Entry 4DXJ (X-ray diffraction, 2.35 A resolution); this record covers chains A and B.

== Chain A (and B) ==
Name: Farnesyl pyrophosphate synthase
Source organism: Trypanosoma cruzi
Notes: EC 2.5.1.10; chain B of this document is another copy of the same molecule, construct and numbering; everything in this record applies to it too
UniProt: Q95WL3 (Q95WL3_TRYCR); numbering as in UniProt (aligned over 1-362)
Sequence (362 residues; row label = number of the first residue in the row):
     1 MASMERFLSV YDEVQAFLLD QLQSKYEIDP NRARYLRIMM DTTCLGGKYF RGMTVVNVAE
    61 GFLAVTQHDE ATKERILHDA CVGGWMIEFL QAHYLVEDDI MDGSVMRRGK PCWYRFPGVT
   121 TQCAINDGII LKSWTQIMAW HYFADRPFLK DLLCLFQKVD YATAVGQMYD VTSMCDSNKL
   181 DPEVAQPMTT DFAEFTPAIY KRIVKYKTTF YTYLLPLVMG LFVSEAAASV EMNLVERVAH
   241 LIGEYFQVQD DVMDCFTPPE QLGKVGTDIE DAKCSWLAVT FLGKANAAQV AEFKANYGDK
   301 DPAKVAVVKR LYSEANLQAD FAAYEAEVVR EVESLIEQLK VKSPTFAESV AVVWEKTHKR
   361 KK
Bound ions: Mg2+ site 1: Asp98, Asp102 (together with 0M9); Mg2+ site 2: Asp250 (together with 0M9)
Small-molecule neighbours:
  - 0M9: Tyr94, Leu95, Asp98, Asp99, Asp102, Arg107, Thr163, Gln167, Asp170, Lys207, Tyr211, Gln247, Asp250, Asp254, Lys264, Asp268
  - 3-methylbut-3-enyl trihydrogen diphosphate (IPE): Gly47, Lys48, Arg51, Gln91, Leu95, Arg107, Arg108, Thr208, Tyr211, Thr212, Phe246, Gln247, Asp250, Lys264, Arg360, Lys362
Reported in the primary citation:
  - specificity-determining residues: His93, Tyr94, Ile129 (proposed by the authors, not directly observed)

== Chain A / chain B interface ==
Contacting residue pairs (124; chain A residue first):
  Leu22(A) - Tyr161(B)
  Leu22(A) - Val165(B)  hydrophobic
  Lys25(A) - Tyr206(B)  hydrogen bond (backbone-side chain)
  Tyr26(A) - Tyr161(B)
  Tyr26(A) - Tyr169(B)  hydrogen bond (backbone-side chain)
  Tyr26(A) - Tyr206(B)
  Glu27(A) - Tyr169(B)
  Glu27(A) - Arg202(B)  hydrogen bond (backbone-side chain)
  Glu27(A) - Lys205(B)  salt bridge
  Glu27(A) - Tyr206(B)  hydrogen bond
  Ile28(A) - Tyr169(B)  hydrogen bond (backbone-side chain)
  Ile28(A) - Arg202(B)
  Asp29(A) - Ser177(B)
  Asp29(A) - Arg202(B)  salt bridge
  Asn31(A) - Ser177(B)  hydrogen bond (side chain-backbone)
  Asn31(A) - Asn178(B)
  Arg32(A) - Met168(B)
  Arg32(A) - Tyr169(B)
  Arg32(A) - Thr172(B)  hydrogen bond (side chain-backbone)
  Arg32(A) - Ser177(B)  hydrogen bond
  Arg32(A) - Leu180(B)
  Arg32(A) - Arg202(B)
  Arg34(A) - Leu180(B)
  Arg34(A) - Asp181(B)  salt bridge
  Tyr35(A) - Met168(B)  hydrophobic
  Tyr35(A) - Pro182(B)  hydrophobic
  Leu36(A) - Met168(B)  hydrophobic
  His93(A) - Ile129(B)
  Glu97(A) - Ile125(B)
  Glu97(A) - Ile129(B)
  Ile100(A) - Ile125(B)  hydrophobic
  Met101(A) - Gln122(B)
  Trp113(A) - Pro182(B)  hydrophobic
  Phe116(A) - Pro182(B)
  Phe116(A) - Glu183(B)
  Pro117(A) - Pro182(B)
  Pro117(A) - Glu183(B)
  Pro117(A) - Ala185(B)
  Gly118(A) - Asp181(B)
  Gly118(A) - Pro182(B)  hydrogen bond (backbone-backbone)
  Gly118(A) - Val184(B)
  Gly118(A) - Gln186(B)
  Val119(A) - Pro182(B)  hydrophobic
  Gln122(A) - Met101(B)
  Cys123(A) - Val171(B)  hydrophobic
  Ile125(A) - Glu97(B)
  Ile125(A) - Ile100(B)  hydrophobic
  Asn126(A) - Met101(B)
  Asn126(A) - Ala164(B)  hydrogen bond (side chain-backbone)
  Asn126(A) - Gln167(B)
  Asn126(A) - Met168(B)
  Ile129(A) - Glu97(B)
  Ile129(A) - Lys132(B)
  Ile130(A) - Ala164(B)  hydrophobic
  Lys132(A) - Ile129(B)
  Ser133(A) - Gln157(B)
  Ser133(A) - Asp160(B)  hydrogen bond
  Ser133(A) - Tyr161(B)
  Trp134(A) - Tyr161(B)  hydrogen bond
  Gln136(A) - Gln157(B)
  Ile137(A) - Gln157(B)
  Ile137(A) - Tyr161(B)  hydrophobic
  Trp140(A) - Lys150(B)
  Trp140(A) - Leu153(B)  hydrophobic
  Trp140(A) - Cys154(B)
  Lys150(A) - Trp140(B)
  Lys150(A) - Lys150(B)
  Leu153(A) - Trp140(B)  hydrophobic
  Cys154(A) - Trp140(B)  hydrophobic
  Gln157(A) - Gln136(B)
  Gln157(A) - Ile137(B)
  Gln157(A) - Trp140(B)
  Asp160(A) - Ser133(B)  hydrogen bond
  Tyr161(A) - Leu22(B)
  Tyr161(A) - Tyr26(B)
  Tyr161(A) - Ser133(B)
  Tyr161(A) - Trp134(B)  hydrogen bond
  Tyr161(A) - Ile137(B)  hydrophobic
  Ala162(A) - Tyr26(B)  hydrophobic
  Ala164(A) - Asn126(B)  hydrogen bond (backbone-side chain)
  Ala164(A) - Ile130(B)  hydrophobic
  Val165(A) - Leu22(B)  hydrophobic
  Gln167(A) - Asn126(B)
  Met168(A) - Arg32(B)
  Met168(A) - Leu36(B)  hydrophobic
  Met168(A) - Asn126(B)
  Tyr169(A) - Tyr26(B)  hydrogen bond (side chain-backbone)
  Tyr169(A) - Glu27(B)
  Tyr169(A) - Ile28(B)  hydrogen bond (side chain-backbone)
  Tyr169(A) - Arg32(B)
  Val171(A) - Gln122(B)
  Val171(A) - Cys123(B)  hydrophobic
  Thr172(A) - Arg32(B)  hydrogen bond
  Thr172(A) - Cys123(B)
  Ser177(A) - Asp29(B)
  Ser177(A) - Asn31(B)  hydrogen bond (backbone-side chain)
  Ser177(A) - Arg32(B)  hydrogen bond
  Asn178(A) - Asn31(B)
  Leu180(A) - Arg32(B)
  Leu180(A) - Tyr35(B)  hydrophobic
  Asp181(A) - Arg34(B)  salt bridge
  Asp181(A) - Gly118(B)
  Pro182(A) - Tyr35(B)  hydrophobic
  Pro182(A) - Ile38(B)  hydrophobic
  Pro182(A) - Trp113(B)  hydrophobic
  Pro182(A) - Phe116(B)
  Pro182(A) - Pro117(B)
  Pro182(A) - Gly118(B)  hydrogen bond (backbone-backbone)
  Pro182(A) - Val119(B)  hydrophobic
  Glu183(A) - Arg34(B)  salt bridge
  Glu183(A) - Ile38(B)
  Glu183(A) - Pro117(B)
  Val184(A) - Gly118(B)
  Ala185(A) - Pro117(B)
  Ala185(A) - Gly118(B)
  Gln186(A) - Gly118(B)
  Arg202(A) - Glu27(B)  hydrogen bond (side chain-backbone)
  Arg202(A) - Ile28(B)
  Arg202(A) - Asp29(B)  salt bridge
  Arg202(A) - Arg32(B)
  Lys205(A) - Glu27(B)  salt bridge
  Tyr206(A) - Lys25(B)  hydrogen bond (side chain-backbone)
  Tyr206(A) - Tyr26(B)  hydrogen bond (side chain-backbone)
  Tyr206(A) - Glu27(B)  hydrogen bond
Other interface residues (no listed pair), chain A (63 interface residues in all): Gln21, Ile38, Leu149, Lys158, Glu194
Other interface residues (no listed pair), chain B (64 interface residues in all): Gln21, His93, Tyr94, Lys158, Ala162, Ser173, Glu194

== Overview ==
63 residues of chain A and 64 residues of chain B are in contact, with 25 hydrogen bonds and 7 salt bridges.
Among the polar pairs are Glu27(A)-Lys205(B), Asp29(A)-Arg202(B) and Arg34(A)-Asp181(B). Bound to chain A: 0M9
and 3-methylbut-3-enyl trihydrogen diphosphate. Asp98(A) and Asp102(A) form the Mg2+ site 1. The paper reports
specificity determinants His93(A), Tyr94(A) and Ile129(A).
Both chains are Farnesyl pyrophosphate synthase (Trypanosoma cruzi). Entry 4DXJ (Crystal structure of
Trypanosome cruzi farnesyl diphosphate synthase in complex with
[2-(n-propylamino)ethane-1,1-diyl]bisphosphonic acid and Mg2+) was determined by X-ray diffraction together
with 4DWB, 4DWG, 4DZW and 4E1E from the same study.
